PDB entry 3P17 | X-ray diffraction, 1.43 A resolution | chains H and I of the 3 polymer chains in the assembly

# Chain H
Name: thrombin heavy chain
From: Homo sapiens
Notes: EC 3.4.21.5
UniProtKB: P00734 (THRB_HUMAN); the construct lacks a stretch of the UniProt sequence and is renumbered around it, so the offset changes along the chain: 16-36 = UniProt 364-384; 37-60 = UniProt 386-409; 61-77 = UniProt 419-435; 78-97 = UniProt 437-456; 7 more segments
Amino-acid sequence (259 residues; row label = number of the first residue in the row; note: 1 number in that range is skipped by the numbering (no residue carries it; nothing is unmodelled there); a row labelled like 60A-60I holds insertion residues (60A, then the next letters in order)):
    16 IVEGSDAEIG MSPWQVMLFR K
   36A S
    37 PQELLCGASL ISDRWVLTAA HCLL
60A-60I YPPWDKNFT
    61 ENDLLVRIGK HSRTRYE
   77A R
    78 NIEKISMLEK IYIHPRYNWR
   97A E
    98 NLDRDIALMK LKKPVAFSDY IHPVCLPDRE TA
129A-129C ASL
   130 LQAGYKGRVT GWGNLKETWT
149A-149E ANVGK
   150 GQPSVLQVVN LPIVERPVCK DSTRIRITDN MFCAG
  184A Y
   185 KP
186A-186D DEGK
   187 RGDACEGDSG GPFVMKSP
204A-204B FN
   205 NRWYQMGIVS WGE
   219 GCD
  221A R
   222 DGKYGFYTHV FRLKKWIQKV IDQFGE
Disordered / not traced: 148-149, 149A-149E, 247
Disulfide bonds: Cys42-Cys58, Cys168-Cys182, Cys191-Cys220
Covalently attached groups: N-acetylglucosamine (NAG) linked to Asn60G
Ion coordination: Na+ site 1: Lys169, Thr172; Na+ site 2: Arg221A, Lys224
Ligand contacts: 99P (D-phenylalanyl-N-(pyridin-3-ylmethyl)-L-prolinamide): His57, Tyr60A, Trp60D, Glu97A, Asn98, Leu99, Ile174, Ala190, Cys191, Glu192, Ser195, Val213, Ser214, Trp215, Gly216, Glu217, Gly219, Cys220
UniProt features mapped onto this chain:
  - region: Ala183 to Val200 (High affinity receptor-binding region which is also known as the TP508 peptide)
  - active site (Charge relay system): His57, Asp102, Ser195
  - glycosylation: Asn60G (N-linked (GlcNAc...) (complex) asparagine)

# Chain I
Name: Hirudin variant-2
UniProtKB: P09945 (HIRV2_HIRME); residues 553-564 here correspond to UniProt positions 60-71 (UniProt number = residue number - 493)
Amino-acid sequence (12 residues; numbered 553 to 564; the number before each row is that of its first residue):
   553 NGDFEEIPEE YL
Disordered / not traced: 553-554
Modified positions: Tyr563 (o-sulfo-l-tyrosine; TYS)
UniProt features mapped onto this chain:
  - region: Asp555 to Leu564 (Interaction with fibrinogen-binding exosite of thrombin)
  - modified residue: Tyr563 (Sulfotyrosine)

# Chain H / chain I interface
Residue-residue contacts (25):
  Phe34(H) - Phe556(I)  hydrophobic
  Lys36(H) - Leu564(I)
  Gln38(H) - Phe556(I)
  Gln38(H) - Glu558(I)
  Gln38(H) - Ile559(I)
  Gln38(H) - Leu564(I)
  Glu39(H) - Phe556(I)
  Leu40(H) - Phe556(I)
  Leu65(H) - Ile559(I)  hydrophobic
  Leu65(H) - Tyr563(I)
  Arg67(H) - Ile559(I)
  Arg73(H) - Asp555(I)  salt bridge
  Arg73(H) - Phe556(I)
  Thr74(H) - Asp555(I)
  Thr74(H) - Phe556(I)
  Thr74(H) - Glu557(I)  hydrogen bond (backbone-backbone)
  Arg75(H) - Glu557(I)
  Tyr76(H) - Glu557(I)  hydrogen bond (backbone-side chain)
  Tyr76(H) - Glu558(I)
  Tyr76(H) - Pro560(I)
  Tyr76(H) - Tyr563(I)
  Glu80(H) - Tyr563(I)
  Lys81(H) - Tyr563(I)
  Ile82(H) - Ile559(I)  hydrophobic
  Ile82(H) - Tyr563(I)
Other interface residues (no listed pair), chain H (16 interface residues in all): Met32, Gln151

# Summary
The interface between chain H and chain I involves 16 residues on one side and 8 on the other; the contacts
include 2 hydrogen bonds and 1 salt bridge. Polar contacts include Arg73(H)-Asp555(I), Tyr76(H)-Glu557(I) and
Thr74(H)-Glu557(I). Chain H binds compound 99P.
Chain H is thrombin heavy chain (Homo sapiens) and chain I is Hirudin variant-2; the structure, Thrombin
Inhibition by Pyridin Derivatives, was determined by X-ray diffraction, deposited together with 3QTO, 3QTV,
3QWC, 3QX5, 3SHA, 3SHC and 3 further entries.
